PDB entry 5IV2 | X-ray diffraction, 2.48 A resolution | chains A and B of the 3 polymer chains in the assembly

# Chain A
Molecule: Cetuximab Fab, light chain
From: Mus MUSCULUS, homo sapiens
Notes: antibody fragment or engineered binder
Sequence (213 residues; row label = number of the first residue in the row):
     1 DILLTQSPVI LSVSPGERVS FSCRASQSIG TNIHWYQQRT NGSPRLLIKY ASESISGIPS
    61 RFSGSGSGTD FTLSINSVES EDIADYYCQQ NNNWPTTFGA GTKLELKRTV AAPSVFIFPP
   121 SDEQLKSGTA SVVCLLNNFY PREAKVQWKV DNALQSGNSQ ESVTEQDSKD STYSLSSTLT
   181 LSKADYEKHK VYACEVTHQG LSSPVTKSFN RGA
Disulfides: Cys23-Cys88, Cys134-Cys194

# Chain B
Molecule: Cetuximab Fab, heavy chain
From: Mus MUSCULUS, homo sapiens
Notes: antibody fragment or engineered binder
Sequence (221 residues; row label = number of the first residue in the row):
     1 QVQLKQSGPG LVQPSQSLSI TCTVSGFSLT NYGVHWVRQS PGKGLEWLGV IWSGGNTDYN
    61 TPFTSRLSIN KDNSKSQVFF KMNSLQSNDT AIYYCARALT YYDYEFAYWG QGTLVTVSAA
   121 STKGPSVFPL APSSKSTSGG TAALGCLVKD YFPEPVTVSW NSGALTSGVH TFPAVLQSSG
   181 LYSLSSVVTV PSSSLGTQTY ICNVNHKPSN TKVDKRVEPK S
Not modelled in the structure: 135-138, 221
Disulfides: Cys22-Cys95, Cys146-Cys202

# Chain A / chain B interface
Residue-residue contacts (57; chain A residue first):
  Tyr36(A) with Tyr104(B); Phe106(B), hydrogen bond (side chain-backbone)
  Gln38(A) with Gln39(B), hydrogen bond; Tyr94(B), hydrogen bond
  Ser43(A) with Tyr94(B); Trp109(B); Gly110(B), hydrogen bond (side chain-backbone); Gln111(B)
  Pro44(A) with Tyr94(B); Trp109(B), hydrogen bond (backbone-side chain)
  Leu46(A) with Phe106(B); Ala107(B), hydrophobic
  Lys49(A) with Leu99(B); Glu105(B)
  Tyr50(A) with Asp103(B), hydrogen bond; Glu105(B)
  Tyr87(A) with Gln39(B); Leu45(B), hydrophobic
  Gln89(A) with Tyr104(B), hydrogen bond (side chain-backbone); Phe106(B)
  Asn91(A) with Tyr104(B)
  Trp94(A) with Trp47(B); Tyr59(B); Thr61(B)
  Pro95(A) with Asn60(B)
  Thr96(A) with Trp47(B)
  Phe98(A) with Leu45(B), hydrophobic
  Phe116(A) with Ala143(B), hydrophobic
  Phe118(A) with Leu130(B); Ala131(B); Ala143(B)
  Ser121(A) with Phe128(B); Pro129(B)
  Asp122(A) with Lys220(B), salt bridge
  Glu123(A) with Phe128(B)
  Gln124(A) with Phe128(B); Lys149(B)
  Ser131(A) with Leu147(B); Lys149(B)
  Val133(A) with Leu130(B), hydrophobic
  Leu135(A) with Phe172(B), hydrophobic
  Asn137(A) with His170(B); Thr189(B)
  Asn138(A) with His170(B), hydrogen bond
  Gln160(A) with Val175(B); Leu176(B), hydrogen bond (side chain-backbone); Gln177(B)
  Glu161(A) with Val175(B)
  Ser162(A) with Phe172(B); Pro173(B), hydrogen bond (side chain-backbone); Val175(B)
  Val163(A) with Pro173(B)
  Thr164(A) with Phe172(B)
  Ser174(A) with His170(B), hydrogen bond; Phe172(B)
  Leu175(A) with Phe172(B)
  Ser176(A) with Phe172(B)
Also at the interface, not in a pair above, chain A (36 interface residues in all): His34, Gly42, Thr129
Also at the interface, not in a pair above, chain B (40 interface residues in all): Glu46, Gly112, Pro132, Thr141, Leu144, Thr171, Ser185, Val187, Lys215

# Summary
36 residues of chain A face 40 of chain B across their interface, with 11 hydrogen bonds and 1 salt bridge.
Polar contacts include Asp122(A)-Lys220(B), Tyr36(A)-Phe106(B) and Gln38(A)-Gln39(B).
Here chain A is Cetuximab Fab, light chain and chain B is Cetuximab Fab, heavy chain, both from Mus MUSCULUS,
homo sapiens. Entry 5IV2 (Cetuximab Fab in complex with Arg9Cir meditope variant) was determined by X-ray
diffraction together with 5ETU, 5EUK, 5F88, 5FF6, 5I2I, 5IOP and 7 further entries from the same study.
